Entry 4WJT (X-ray diffraction, 1.21 A resolution); this record covers chains A and B.

[Chain A (and B)]
Molecule: Uncharacterized protein YuiC
Source organism: Bacillus subtilis subsp. subtilis str. 168
Notes: chain B of this document is another copy of the same molecule, construct and numbering; everything in this record applies to it too
UniProt: O32108 (YUIC_BACSU); residues 52-218 here = UniProt positions 52-218
Amino-acid sequence (167 residues; each row starts with the number of its first residue):
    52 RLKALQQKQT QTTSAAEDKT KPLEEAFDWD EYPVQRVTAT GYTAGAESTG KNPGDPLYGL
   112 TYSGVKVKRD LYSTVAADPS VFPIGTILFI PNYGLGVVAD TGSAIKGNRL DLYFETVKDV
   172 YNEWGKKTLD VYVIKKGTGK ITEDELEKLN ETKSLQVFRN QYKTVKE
Unresolved in the structure: 52-71, 218
Small-molecule neighbours: N-acetylglucosamine (NAG; 2-acetamido-2-deoxy-beta-D-glucopyranose): Ser-99, Thr-100, Lys-102, Gly-110, Leu-111, Thr-112, Tyr-113, Val-118, Asp-151, Thr-152, Gly-153, Ser-154
What the authors report for this chain:
  - conformationally variable residues: Gly-176, Lys-178
  - self-association interface (contacts with another copy of this molecule); pairs are residue here / residue on that copy: Glu-98/Tyr-172 (hydrogen bond), Glu-166/Thr-215 (hydrogen bond), Glu-166
  - binding site for N-acetylglucosamine: Thr-100, Lys-102, Gly-110, Leu-111, Asp-151, Thr-152
  - specificity-determining residues: Leu-111
  - catalytic residues: Tyr-93, Asp-151, Asp-162 (proposed by the authors, not directly observed)

[Chain A / chain B interface]
Pairs across the interface (196; chain A residue first):
  Lys-72(A) / Phe-209(B)
  Lys-72(A) / Gln-212(B)
  Leu-74(A) / Phe-209(B)  hydrophobic
  Leu-74(A) / Tyr-213(B)
  Ala-77(A) / Phe-209(B)  hydrophobic
  Trp-80(A) / Tyr-183(B)
  Trp-80(A) / Ile-185(B)  hydrophobic
  Asp-81(A) / Tyr-183(B)  hydrogen bond
  Tyr-83(A) / Val-184(B)
  Tyr-83(A) / Ile-185(B)  hydrophobic
  Pro-84(A) / Tyr-183(B)
  Pro-84(A) / Val-184(B)  hydrogen bond (backbone-backbone)
  Val-85(A) / Asp-181(B)
  Val-85(A) / Val-182(B)
  Val-85(A) / Tyr-183(B)  hydrophobic
  Gln-86(A) / Leu-180(B)
  Gln-86(A) / Asp-181(B)
  Gln-86(A) / Val-182(B)  hydrogen bond (backbone-backbone)
  Arg-87(A) / Thr-179(B)
  Arg-87(A) / Leu-180(B)
  Arg-87(A) / Asp-181(B)
  Val-88(A) / Lys-178(B)
  Val-88(A) / Thr-179(B)
  Val-88(A) / Leu-180(B)  hydrogen bond (backbone-backbone)
  Val-88(A) / Val-182(B)  hydrophobic
  Thr-89(A) / Lys-177(B)
  Thr-89(A) / Lys-178(B)
  Thr-89(A) / Thr-179(B)  hydrogen bond
  Ala-90(A) / Gly-176(B)
  Ala-90(A) / Lys-177(B)
  Ala-90(A) / Lys-178(B)  hydrogen bond (backbone-backbone)
  Ala-90(A) / Leu-180(B)  hydrophobic
  Thr-91(A) / Tyr-172(B)
  Thr-91(A) / Asn-173(B)
  Thr-91(A) / Lys-177(B)
  Gly-92(A) / Tyr-172(B)
  Thr-94(A) / Tyr-172(B)
  Glu-98(A) / Val-168(B)
  Glu-98(A) / Lys-169(B)
  Glu-98(A) / Tyr-172(B)  hydrogen bond
  Ser-99(A) / Tyr-172(B)
  Ser-114(A) / Ile-192(B)
  Val-116(A) / Ile-192(B)
  Val-116(A) / Thr-193(B)
  Val-116(A) / Glu-194(B)
  Lys-117(A) / Glu-194(B)  hydrogen bond (backbone-side chain)
  Lys-119(A) / Leu-197(B)
  Lys-119(A) / Asn-201(B)
  Arg-120(A) / Tyr-213(B)
  Asp-121(A) / Asn-201(B)
  Asp-121(A) / Arg-210(B)  salt bridge
  Asp-121(A) / Tyr-213(B)
  Asp-121(A) / Lys-214(B)
  Leu-122(A) / Asn-201(B)  hydrogen bond (backbone-side chain)
  Leu-122(A) / Leu-206(B)  hydrophobic
  Leu-122(A) / Arg-210(B)
  Leu-122(A) / Tyr-213(B)
  Tyr-123(A) / Leu-197(B)
  Tyr-123(A) / Leu-200(B)
  Tyr-123(A) / Asn-201(B)  hydrogen bond (backbone-side chain)
  Tyr-123(A) / Leu-206(B)
  Thr-125(A) / Leu-197(B)
  Val-132(A) / Lys-187(B)
  Phe-133(A) / Val-184(B)  hydrophobic
  Pro-134(A) / Lys-187(B)
  Pro-134(A) / Gly-188(B)
  Ile-135(A) / Gly-188(B)
  Ile-135(A) / Thr-189(B)  hydrogen bond (backbone-backbone)
  Ile-135(A) / Gly-190(B)  hydrogen bond (backbone-backbone)
  Ile-135(A) / Lys-191(B)
  Ile-135(A) / Ile-192(B)  hydrophobic
  Gly-136(A) / Lys-186(B)
  Gly-136(A) / Gly-188(B)
  Gly-136(A) / Lys-191(B)
  Thr-137(A) / Lys-186(B)
  Thr-137(A) / Lys-187(B)
  Thr-137(A) / Gly-188(B)  hydrogen bond (side chain-backbone)
  Ile-138(A) / Val-184(B)
  Ile-138(A) / Ile-185(B)  hydrogen bond (backbone-backbone)
  Ile-138(A) / Lys-186(B)  hydrogen bond (backbone-backbone)
  Ile-138(A) / Leu-200(B)  hydrophobic
  Leu-139(A) / Tyr-183(B)
  Leu-139(A) / Val-184(B)  hydrophobic
  Phe-140(A) / Val-182(B)
  Phe-140(A) / Tyr-183(B)  hydrogen bond (backbone-backbone)
  Phe-140(A) / Ile-185(B)
  Ile-141(A) / Val-182(B)  hydrophobic
  Pro-142(A) / Leu-180(B)
  Pro-142(A) / Asp-181(B)
  Pro-142(A) / Tyr-183(B)  hydrophobic
  Tyr-144(A) / Tyr-213(B)
  Gly-145(A) / Tyr-213(B)
  Val-148(A) / Leu-200(B)  hydrophobic
  Glu-166(A) / Thr-215(B)  hydrogen bond
  Val-168(A) / Glu-98(B)
  Val-168(A) / Tyr-172(B)
  Lys-169(A) / Glu-98(B)
  Val-171(A) / Tyr-172(B)  hydrophobic
  Tyr-172(A) / Thr-91(B)
  Tyr-172(A) / Gly-92(B)
  Tyr-172(A) / Thr-94(B)
  Tyr-172(A) / Glu-98(B)  hydrogen bond
  Tyr-172(A) / Ser-99(B)
  Tyr-172(A) / Val-168(B)
  Tyr-172(A) / Val-171(B)  hydrophobic
  Tyr-172(A) / Tyr-172(B)  hydrophobic
  Asn-173(A) / Thr-91(B)
  Trp-175(A) / Gly-176(B)  hydrogen bond (side chain-backbone)
  Trp-175(A) / Lys-178(B)
  Gly-176(A) / Ala-90(B)
  Gly-176(A) / Trp-175(B)  hydrogen bond (backbone-side chain)
  Lys-177(A) / Thr-89(B)
  Lys-177(A) / Ala-90(B)
  Lys-177(A) / Thr-91(B)
  Lys-177(A) / Arg-160(B)
  Lys-178(A) / Val-88(B)
  Lys-178(A) / Thr-89(B)
  Lys-178(A) / Ala-90(B)  hydrogen bond (backbone-backbone)
  Lys-178(A) / Trp-175(B)
  Thr-179(A) / Arg-87(B)
  Thr-179(A) / Val-88(B)
  Thr-179(A) / Thr-89(B)  hydrogen bond
  Leu-180(A) / Gln-86(B)
  Leu-180(A) / Arg-87(B)
  Leu-180(A) / Val-88(B)  hydrogen bond (backbone-backbone)
  Leu-180(A) / Ala-90(B)  hydrophobic
  Leu-180(A) / Pro-142(B)
  Asp-181(A) / Val-85(B)
  Asp-181(A) / Gln-86(B)
  Asp-181(A) / Arg-87(B)
  Asp-181(A) / Pro-142(B)
  Val-182(A) / Val-85(B)
  Val-182(A) / Gln-86(B)  hydrogen bond (backbone-backbone)
  Val-182(A) / Val-88(B)  hydrophobic
  Val-182(A) / Phe-140(B)
  Val-182(A) / Ile-141(B)  hydrophobic
  Tyr-183(A) / Trp-80(B)
  Tyr-183(A) / Asp-81(B)  hydrogen bond
  Tyr-183(A) / Pro-84(B)
  Tyr-183(A) / Val-85(B)  hydrophobic
  Tyr-183(A) / Leu-139(B)
  Tyr-183(A) / Phe-140(B)  hydrogen bond (backbone-backbone)
  Tyr-183(A) / Pro-142(B)  hydrophobic
  Val-184(A) / Tyr-83(B)
  Val-184(A) / Pro-84(B)  hydrogen bond (backbone-backbone)
  Val-184(A) / Phe-133(B)  hydrophobic
  Val-184(A) / Ile-138(B)
  Val-184(A) / Leu-139(B)  hydrophobic
  Ile-185(A) / Trp-80(B)  hydrophobic
  Ile-185(A) / Tyr-83(B)  hydrophobic
  Ile-185(A) / Ile-138(B)  hydrogen bond (backbone-backbone)
  Ile-185(A) / Phe-140(B)  hydrophobic
  Ile-185(A) / Leu-146(B)  hydrophobic
  Lys-186(A) / Thr-137(B)
  Lys-186(A) / Ile-138(B)  hydrogen bond (backbone-backbone)
  Lys-187(A) / Val-132(B)  hydrogen bond (side chain-backbone)
  Lys-187(A) / Thr-137(B)
  Gly-188(A) / Pro-134(B)
  Gly-188(A) / Ile-135(B)
  Gly-188(A) / Gly-136(B)
  Gly-188(A) / Thr-137(B)  hydrogen bond (backbone-side chain)
  Thr-189(A) / Ile-135(B)  hydrogen bond (backbone-backbone)
  Gly-190(A) / Ile-135(B)  hydrogen bond (backbone-backbone)
  Lys-191(A) / Ile-135(B)
  Ile-192(A) / Ser-114(B)
  Ile-192(A) / Val-116(B)
  Ile-192(A) / Ile-135(B)  hydrophobic
  Ile-192(A) / Val-148(B)  hydrophobic
  Thr-193(A) / Val-116(B)
  Glu-194(A) / Val-116(B)
  Glu-194(A) / Lys-117(B)  hydrogen bond (side chain-backbone)
  Leu-197(A) / Lys-119(B)
  Leu-197(A) / Tyr-123(B)
  Leu-197(A) / Thr-125(B)
  Leu-197(A) / Val-148(B)  hydrophobic
  Leu-200(A) / Tyr-123(B)
  Leu-200(A) / Val-148(B)  hydrophobic
  Asn-201(A) / Lys-119(B)
  Asn-201(A) / Asp-121(B)
  Asn-201(A) / Leu-122(B)  hydrogen bond (side chain-backbone)
  Asn-201(A) / Tyr-123(B)  hydrogen bond (side chain-backbone)
  Leu-206(A) / Leu-122(B)  hydrophobic
  Leu-206(A) / Tyr-123(B)
  Phe-209(A) / Lys-72(B)
  Phe-209(A) / Leu-74(B)  hydrophobic
  Phe-209(A) / Ala-77(B)  hydrophobic
  Arg-210(A) / Asp-121(B)  salt bridge
  Arg-210(A) / Leu-122(B)
  Tyr-213(A) / Leu-74(B)
  Tyr-213(A) / Arg-120(B)
  Tyr-213(A) / Asp-121(B)
  Tyr-213(A) / Leu-122(B)
  Tyr-213(A) / Tyr-144(B)
  Tyr-213(A) / Gly-145(B)
  Lys-214(A) / Asp-121(B)  salt bridge
  Thr-215(A) / Glu-166(B)  hydrogen bond
Also at the interface, not in a pair above, chain A (89 interface residues in all): Pro-73, Glu-75, Phe-78, Tyr-93, Gly-115, Asn-143, Leu-146, Val-149, Ala-150, Arg-160, Leu-161, Thr-203, Gln-207
Also at the interface, not in a pair above, chain B (89 interface residues in all): Pro-73, Glu-75, Phe-78, Tyr-93, Gly-115, Val-149, Ala-150, Leu-161, Thr-203, Gln-207

[Overview]
Chain A and chain B each contribute 89 residues to their interface; the contacts include 37 hydrogen bonds and
3 salt bridges. Among the polar pairs are Asp-121(A)/Arg-210(B), Lys-214(A)/Asp-121(B) and
Asp-81(A)/Tyr-183(B). Bound to chain A: N-acetylglucosamine. From the paper: catalytic residues Tyr-93(A),
Asp-151(A) and Asp-162(A); a binding site for N-acetylglucosamine at Thr-100(A), Lys-102(A) and Gly-110(A)
among others.
Both chains are Uncharacterized protein YuiC (Bacillus subtilis subsp. subtilis str. 168). Entry 4WJT
(Stationary Phase Survival Protein YuiC from B.subtilis complexed with NAG) was determined by X-ray
diffraction.
